PDB entry 8K5X | X-ray diffraction, 1.90 A resolution | chain A

# Chain A
Molecule: Matrix metalloproteinase-9
From: Homo sapiens
Notes: EC 3.4.24.35
UniProtKB: P14780 (MMP9_HUMAN); the construct lacks a stretch of the UniProt sequence, so the offset changes along the chain: 29-215 = UniProt 29-215; 216-269 = UniProt 391-444
Chain sequence (242 residues; each row starts with the number of its first residue):
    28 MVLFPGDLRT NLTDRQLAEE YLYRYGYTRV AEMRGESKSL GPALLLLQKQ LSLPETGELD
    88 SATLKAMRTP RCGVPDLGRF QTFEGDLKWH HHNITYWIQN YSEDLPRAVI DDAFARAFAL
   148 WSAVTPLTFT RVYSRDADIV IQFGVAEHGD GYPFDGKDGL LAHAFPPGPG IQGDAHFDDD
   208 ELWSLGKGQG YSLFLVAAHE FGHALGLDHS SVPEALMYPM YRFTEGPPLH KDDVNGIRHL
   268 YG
Not modelled in the structure: 28-38, 107
Construct notes: initiating methionine (28)
Swiss-Prot annotation at these positions:
  - motif: Pro97 to Leu104 (Cysteine switch)
  - binding site (Zn(2+)): Cys99, His175, Asp177, His190, His203, His226, His230, His236
  - binding site (Ca(2+)): Asp131, Asp165, Asp182, Gly183, Asp185, Leu187, Gly197, Gln199, Asp201, Asp205, Asp206, Glu208
  - site (Cleavage): Glu59, Met60, Arg106, Phe107
  - glycosylation (N-linked (GlcNAc...) asparagine): Asn38, Asn120, Asn127
  - active site: Glu227
Metal / ion sites: Zn2+ site 1: Cys99, His226, His230, His236; Ca2+ site 1: Asp131, Asp206, Glu208; Ca2+ site 2: Asp165, Gly197, Gln199, Asp201; Zn2+ site 2: His175, Asp177, His190, His203; Ca2+ site 3: Asp182, Gly183, Asp185, Leu187, Asp205, Glu208
Small-molecule neighbours: VOZ ((6-cyclopropyl-1H-indol-2-yl)-(5,7,8,9-tetrahydropyrido[4,3-c]azepin-6-yl)methanone): Gly100, Val101, Pro102, Arg106, Gln108, Phe110, Leu114, Tyr179, His190, Ala191, Phe192, Pro193, His230, Gly233, Leu234, Asp235

# Summary
Ligands of chain A: compound VOZ. The Zn2+ site 1 is built by Cys99, His226, His230 and His236. The Ca2+ site
1 is built by Asp131, Asp206 and Glu208. From UniProt: 8 Zn2+-binding residues, 12 Ca2+-binding residues and
active-site residue Glu227.
Chain A is Matrix metalloproteinase-9 (Homo sapiens); the structure, Crystal structure of human proMMP-9
catalytic domain in complex with inhibitor, was determined by X-ray diffraction, deposited together with 8K5V
and 8K5W.
